7OKL - chains A and B; structure by X-ray diffraction, 1.20 A resolution.

# Chain A
Molecule: B-cell lymphoma 6 protein
Organism: Homo sapiens
Reference sequence: P41182 (BCL6_HUMAN); residues 5-129 here = UniProt positions 5-129
Chain sequence (128 residues; each row starts with the number of its first residue):
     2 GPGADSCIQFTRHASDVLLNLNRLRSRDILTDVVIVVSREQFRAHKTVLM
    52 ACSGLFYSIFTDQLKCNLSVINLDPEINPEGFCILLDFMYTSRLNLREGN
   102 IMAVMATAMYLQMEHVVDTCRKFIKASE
Unresolved in the structure: 2-4
Differences from the reference sequence: expression tag (2-4)
Small-molecule neighbours: 135385752 (VJ5; 2-chloranyl-4-[[1-methyl-2-oxidanylidene-4-[[(1R)-1-pyrimidin-2-ylethyl]amino]quinolin-6-yl]amino]pyridine-3-carbonitrile): Phe11, His14, Asp17, Val18, Asn21, Arg24, Leu25, Arg28, Met51, Ala52, Cys53, Ser54, Gly55, Tyr58, Gln113, Met114, Glu115, His116
Swiss-Prot annotation at these positions:
  - mutagenesis: Asn21 (N21K: Abolishes interaction with NCOR2 and HDAC2, no effect on interaction with CTBP1 and transcriptional autoinhibition; when associated with A-116 and 376-Q--Q-379), Ser59 (S59A: Abolished ubiquitination by the SCF(FBXL17) complex), His116 (H116A: Abolishes interaction with NCOR2 and HDAC2, no effect on interaction with CTBP1 and transcriptional autoinhibition; when associated with K-21 and 376-Q--Q-379)
From the paper describing this entry:
  - binding site for 135385752: Val18

# Chain B
Molecule: Ala-trp-val-ile-pro-ala
Chain sequence (6 residues; numbered 0 to 5; the number before each row is that of its first residue; numbering starts at 0):
     0 AWVIPA

# Chain A / chain B interface
Residue-residue contacts - 11 pairs, chain A then chain B:
  Cys8(A) with Pro4(B)
  Ile9(A) with Trp1(B), hydrophobic; Val2(B)
  Gln10(A) with Ala0(B); Trp1(B); Val2(B), hydrogen bond (backbone-backbone); Pro4(B)
  Phe11(A) with Ala0(B); Trp1(B)
  Thr12(A) with Ala0(B), hydrogen bond (backbone-backbone); Val2(B)
Other interface residues (no listed pair), chain B (5 interface residues in all): Ile3

# In short
The chain A/chain B interface involves 5 residues from each chain; the contacts include 2 hydrogen bonds. The
backbones hydrogen-bond at Gln10(A)-Val2(B) and Thr12(A)-Ala0(B). Chain A binds 135385752. From UniProt: 3
mutagenesis sites on chain A. From the paper: a binding site for 135385752 at Val18(A).
Here chain A is B-cell lymphoma 6 protein (Homo sapiens) and chain B is Ala-trp-val-ile-pro-ala. Entry 7OKL
(Crystal structure of human BCL6 BTB domain in complex with compound 13e) was determined by X-ray diffraction
(same publication as 7OKE, 7OKF, 7OKG, 7OKH, 7OKI, 7OKJ, 7OKK and 7OKM).
